Entry 7T9T (electron microscopy, 3.70 A resolution); this record covers chains E and G of the 12 polymer chains in the assembly.

== Chain E ==
Protein: Envelope glycoprotein gp160
Organism: Human immunodeficiency virus 1
Reference sequence: M4M0W3 (M4M0W3_9HIV1); the construct lacks a stretch of the UniProt sequence and is renumbered around it, so the offset changes along the chain: 35-144 = UniProt 31-140; 154-309 = UniProt 141-296; 312-321 = UniProt 297-306; 322-359 = UniProt 308-345; 1 more segments
Amino-acid sequence (461 residues; each row starts with the number of its first residue; note: 12 numbers in that range are skipped by the numbering (no residue carries them; nothing is unmodelled there)):
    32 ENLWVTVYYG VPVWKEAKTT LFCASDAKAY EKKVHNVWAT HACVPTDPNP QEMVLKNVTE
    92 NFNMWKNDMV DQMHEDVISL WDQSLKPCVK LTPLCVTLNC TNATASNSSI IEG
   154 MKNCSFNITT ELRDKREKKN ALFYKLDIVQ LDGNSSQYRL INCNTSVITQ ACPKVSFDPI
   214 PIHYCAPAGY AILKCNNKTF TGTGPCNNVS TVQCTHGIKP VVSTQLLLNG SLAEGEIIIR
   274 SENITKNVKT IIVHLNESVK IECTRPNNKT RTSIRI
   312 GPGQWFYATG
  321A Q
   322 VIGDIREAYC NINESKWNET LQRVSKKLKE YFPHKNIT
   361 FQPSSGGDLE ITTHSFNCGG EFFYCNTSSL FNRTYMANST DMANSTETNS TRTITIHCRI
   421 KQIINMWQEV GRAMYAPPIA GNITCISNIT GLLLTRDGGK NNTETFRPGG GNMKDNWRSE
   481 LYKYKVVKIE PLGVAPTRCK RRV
Disordered / not traced: 63-70, 154-156, 312, 399-408
Construct notes: expression tag (32-34); conflict Lys64 (Glu60 in M4M0W3), Trp316 (Ala301 in M4M0W3), Lys488 (Glu473 in M4M0W3), Ile489 (Val474 in M4M0W3), Glu490 (Lys475 in M4M0W3), Arg498 (Asn483 in M4M0W3), Cys499 (Ala484 in M4M0W3), Lys500 (Arg485 in M4M0W3)
Disulfide bonds: Cys54-Cys74, Cys119-Cys205, Cys126-Cys196, Cys131-Cys157, Cys218-Cys247, Cys228-Cys239, Cys296-Cys331, Cys378-Cys445, Cys385-Cys418
Covalent attachments: N-acetylglucosamine (NAG) linked to Asn160, Asn230, Asn241, Asn262, Asn339, Asn386, Asn392; glycan linked to Asn197

== Chain G ==
Protein: CH235.12 Fab Heavy Chain
Organism: Homo sapiens
Notes: antibody fragment or engineered binder
Amino-acid sequence (225 residues; each row starts with the number of its first residue; a row labelled like 82A-82C holds insertion residues (82A, then the next letters in order)):
     1 QVRLAQYGGG VKRLGATMTL SCVASGYTFN DYYIHWVRQA PGQGFELLGY ID
   52A P
    53 ANGRPDYAGA LRERLSFYRD KSMETLYMDL
82A-82C RSL
    83 RYDDTAMYYC VRNVGTAG
100A-100E SLLHY
   101 DHWGSGSPVI VSSASTKGPS VFPLAPSSKS TSGGTAALGC LVKDYFPEPV TVSWNSGALT
   161 SGVHTFPAVL QSSGLYSLSS VVTVPSSSLG TQTYICNVNH KPSNTKVDKR VEPKSC
Disordered / not traced: 129-133

== Interface between chain E and chain G ==
Residue-residue contacts (29; chain E residue first):
  Trp96(E) with Ala99(G)
  Thr198(E) with Ser74(G)
  Glu275(E) with Gly100(G); Ser100A(G)
  Thr278(E) with Ser100A(G); Leu100B(G)
  Asn280(E) with Ser100A(G); Leu100B(G), hydrogen bond (backbone-backbone)
  Val281(E) with Gly100(G)
  Lys282(E) with Tyr33(G); Thr98(G); Gly100(G), hydrogen bond (backbone-backbone); Ser100A(G); Leu100B(G)
  Ser365(E) with Pro57(G); Arg64(G), hydrogen bond
  Gly366(E) with Pro57(G)
  Gly367(E) with Asn54(G); Gly55(G)
  Asp368(E) with Asn54(G), hydrogen bond (backbone-backbone); Arg71(G), salt bridge
  Ile371(E) with Asn54(G); Arg56(G)
  Glu429(E) with Asn30(G), hydrogen bond
  Val430(E) with Lys73(G)
  Asp457(E) with Asp58(G); Arg64(G), salt bridge
  Gly458(E) with Asp58(G)
  Arg467(E) with Arg64(G)
Interface residues without a listed pair, chain E (23 interface residues in all): Ile277, Thr455, Arg456, Gly459, Gly471, Arg478
Interface residues without a listed pair, chain G (20 interface residues in all): Ala53, Tyr59, Gly61, Leu100C

== In short ==
23 residues of chain E and 20 residues of chain G are in contact, with 5 hydrogen bonds and 2 salt bridges.
Among the polar pairs are Asp368(E)-Arg71(G), Asp457(E)-Arg64(G) and Ser365(E)-Arg64(G).
Chain E is Envelope glycoprotein gp160 (Human immunodeficiency virus 1) and chain G is CH235.12 Fab Heavy
Chain (Homo sapiens); the structure, Cryo-EM structure of CH235.12 in complex with HIV-1 Env trimer
CH505TF.N279K.SOSIP.664 with complex glycans, was determined by electron microscopy.
